PDB entry 6HVQ | X-ray diffraction, 1.90 A resolution | chains C and E of the 6 polymer chains in the assembly

Chain C:
Name: DNA protection during starvation protein
Source organism: Listeria innocua serovar 6a (strain ATCC BAA-680 / CLIP 11262)
Notes: EC 1.16.-.-
UniProt: P80725 (DPS_LISIN); numbering as in UniProt (aligned over 1-156)
Sequence (156 residues; row label = number of the first residue in the row):
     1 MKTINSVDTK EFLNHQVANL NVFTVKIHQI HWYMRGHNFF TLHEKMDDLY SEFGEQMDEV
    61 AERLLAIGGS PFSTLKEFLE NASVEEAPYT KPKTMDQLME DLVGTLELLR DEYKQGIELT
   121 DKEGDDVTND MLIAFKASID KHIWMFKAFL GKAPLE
Not modelled in the structure: 1-5
Metal / ion sites: lanthanum (III) ion site 1: Ser-6, Glu-11; lanthanum (III) ion site 2: His-31, Asp-58, Glu-62; lanthanum (III) ion site 3 near Glu-44 (its only coordinating residue here); lanthanum (III) ion site 4 near Asp-58 (its only coordinating residue here); lanthanum (III) ion site 5 near Glu-59 (its only coordinating residue here); lanthanum (III) ion site 6: Asp-96 (shared with 1 residue of chain B); lanthanum (III) ion site 7: Glu-100 (shared with 1 residue of chain F); lanthanum (III) ion site 8 near Glu-118 (its only coordinating residue here); lanthanum (III) ion site 9 near Asp-121 (its only coordinating residue here); lanthanum (III) ion site 10: Asp-130 (shared with 1 residue of chain A; Asp-130(E) of chain E)

Chain E:
Name: DNA protection during starvation protein
Source organism: Listeria innocua serovar 6a (strain ATCC BAA-680 / CLIP 11262)
Notes: EC 1.16.-.-
UniProt: P80725 (DPS_LISIN); residues 1-156 here = UniProt positions 1-156
Sequence (156 residues; each row starts with the number of its first residue):
     1 MKTINSVDTK EFLNHQVANL NVFTVKIHQI HWYMRGHNFF TLHEKHDDLY SEFGEQMDEV
    61 AERLLAIGGS PFSTLKEFLE NASVEEAPYT KPKTMDQLME DLVGTLELLR DEYKQGIELT
   121 DKEGDDVTND MLIAFKASID KHIWMFKAFL GKAPLE
Not modelled in the structure: 1-4
Sequence notes: conflict His-46 (Met in P80725)
Metal / ion sites: lanthanum (III) ion site 1: His-31 (shared with 2 residues of chain F); lanthanum (III) ion site 2 near Glu-44 (its only coordinating residue here); lanthanum (III) ion site 3 near Asp-58 (its only coordinating residue here); lanthanum (III) ion site 4: Asp-58, Glu-62 (shared with 1 residue of chain F); lanthanum (III) ion site 5 near Glu-85 (its only coordinating residue here); lanthanum (III) ion site 6 near Glu-118 (its only coordinating residue here); lanthanum (III) ion site 7 near Asp-121 (its only coordinating residue here); lanthanum (III) ion site 8: Asp-130 (shared with 1 residue of chain A; Asp-130(C) of chain C)

Interface between chain C and chain E:
Contacting residue pairs (16):
  Glu-62(C) with Lys-141(E), salt bridge; Trp-144(E)
  Arg-63(C) with Asp-140(E), salt bridge
  Leu-65(C) with Trp-144(E), hydrophobic; Pro-154(E)
  Ala-66(C) with Asp-140(E)
  Ile-67(C) with Leu-155(E)
  Gly-124(C) with Lys-114(E), hydrogen bond (backbone-side chain)
  Asp-126(C) with Lys-114(E), salt bridge; Ile-117(E); Glu-118(E); Ile-133(E)
  Val-127(C) with Ile-133(E); Ala-137(E), hydrophobic
  Asp-130(C) with Asp-130(E); Ile-133(E)
Interface residues without a listed pair, chain C (10 interface residues in all): Gly-68
Interface residues without a listed pair, chain E (12 interface residues in all): Lys-136

In short:
10 residues of chain C face 12 of chain E across their interface, with 1 hydrogen bond and 3 salt bridges.
Polar contacts include Glu-62(C)/Lys-141(E), Arg-63(C)/Asp-140(E) and Asp-126(C)/Lys-114(E). Asp-130(C) and
Asp-130(E) coordinate lanthanum (III) ion site 8.
Here chain C is DNA protection during starvation protein and chain E is DNA protection during starvation
protein, both from Listeria innocua serovar 6a (strain ATCC BAA-680 / CLIP 11262). Entry 6HVQ (The structure
of Dps from Listeria innocua soaked before soaking experiments with Zn, Co and La) was determined by X-ray
diffraction together with 6SEV, 6HUI, 6HX2 and 6HV1 from the same study.
